7QN8 - chains A and E of the 8 polymer chains in the assembly; structure by electron microscopy, 3.10 A resolution.

# Chain A
Molecule: Gamma-aminobutyric acid receptor subunit beta-3
Source organism: Homo sapiens
Reference sequence: P28472 (GBRB3_HUMAN); residues -24 to 448 here correspond to UniProt positions 1-473 (UniProt number = residue number + 25)
Chain sequence (473 residues; each row starts with the number of its first residue; numbers below 1 keep their minus sign (Met-24 is residue -24)):
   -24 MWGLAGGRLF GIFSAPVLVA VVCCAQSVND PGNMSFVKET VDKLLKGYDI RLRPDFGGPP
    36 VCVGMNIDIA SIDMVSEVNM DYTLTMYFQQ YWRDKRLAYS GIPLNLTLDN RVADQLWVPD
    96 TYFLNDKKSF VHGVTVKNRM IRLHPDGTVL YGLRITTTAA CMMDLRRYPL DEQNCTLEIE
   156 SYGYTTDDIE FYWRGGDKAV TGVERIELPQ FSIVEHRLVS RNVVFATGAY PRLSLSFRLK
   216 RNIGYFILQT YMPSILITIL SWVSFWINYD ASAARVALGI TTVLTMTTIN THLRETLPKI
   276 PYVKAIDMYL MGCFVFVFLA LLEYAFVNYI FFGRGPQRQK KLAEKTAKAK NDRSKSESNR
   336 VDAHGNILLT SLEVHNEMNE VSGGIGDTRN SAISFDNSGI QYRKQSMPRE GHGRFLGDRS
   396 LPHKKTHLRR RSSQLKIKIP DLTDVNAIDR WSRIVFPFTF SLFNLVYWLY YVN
Unresolved in the structure: -24 to 6, 308-421, 448
Disulfide bonds: Cys136-Cys150
Covalent attachments: N-acetylglucosamine (NAG) linked to Asn80; glycan linked to Asn149
Ligand contacts: histamine (HSM): Asp43, Tyr62, Gln64
UniProt features mapped onto this chain:
  - binding site (benzamidine): Asp95 to Tyr97, Glu155 to Tyr157, Phe200
  - binding site (4-aminobutanoate): Tyr97, Glu155, Tyr157, Thr202
  - binding site (histamine): Tyr97, Ser156, Tyr157, Thr202
  - glycosylation (N-linked (GlcNAc...) asparagine): Asn8, Asn80, Asn149

# Chain E
Molecule: Gamma-aminobutyric acid receptor subunit delta
Source organism: Homo sapiens
Reference sequence: O14764 (GBRD_HUMAN); numbering as in UniProt (aligned over 1-452)
Chain sequence (472 residues; row label = number of the first residue in the row):
     1 MDAPARLLAP LLLLCAQQLR GTRAMNDIGD YVGSNLEISW LPNLDGLIAG YARNFRPGIG
    61 GPPVNVALAL EVASIDHISE ANMEYTMTVF LHQSWRDSRL SYNHTNETLG LDSRFVDKLW
   121 LPDTFIVNAK SAWFHDVTVE NKLIRLQPDG VILYSIRITS TVACDMDLAK YPMDEQECML
   181 DLESYGYSSE DIVYYWSESQ EHIHGLDKLQ LAQFTITSYR FTTELMNFKS AGQFPRLSLH
   241 FHLRRNRGVY IIQSYMPSVL LVAMSWVSFW ISQAAVPARV SLGITTVLTM TTLMVSARSS
   301 LPRASAIKAL DVYFWICYVF VFAALVEYAF AHFNADYRKK QKAKVKVSRP RAEMDVRNAI
   361 VLFSLSAAGV TQELAISRRQ RRVPGNLMGS YRSVGVETGE TKKEGAARSG GQGGIRARLR
   421 PIDADTIDIY ARAVFPAAFA AVNVIYWAAY AMGGSGGSGG SGKTETSQVA PA
Unresolved in the structure: 1-43, 337-423, 452-472
Differences from the reference sequence: expression tag (453-472)
Disulfide bonds: Cys164-Cys178
Covalent attachments: N-acetylglucosamine (NAG) linked to Asn103
UniProt features mapped onto this chain:
  - modified residue: Ser390 (Phosphoserine)
  - glycosylation (N-linked (GlcNAc...) asparagine): Asn103, Asn106
  - natural variant: Glu177 (E177A: In GEFSP5), Arg220 (R220C: In GEFSP5; uncertain significance; R220H: Reduced receptor current amplitudes), Val370 (V370I: Found in a patient with childhood onset epileptic encephalopathy; uncertain significance)
From the paper describing this entry:
  - specificity-determining residues: Glu71, His92 (proposed by the authors, not directly observed)

# How chain A and chain E interact
Residue-residue contacts (74):
  Ile25(A) - Asp112(E)
  Ile25(A) - Arg114(E)
  Arg26(A) - Leu44(E)
  Arg26(A) - Asp45(E)  salt bridge
  Arg26(A) - Leu111(E)
  Arg26(A) - Asp112(E)
  Arg26(A) - Phe115(E)
  Phe31(A) - Gly110(E)
  Asn54(A) - His77(E)
  Ala88(A) - Arg114(E)
  Asp89(A) - Arg114(E)  hydrogen bond (backbone-side chain)
  Pro94(A) - Thr138(E)
  Asp95(A) - Val139(E)
  Thr96(A) - Val137(E)
  Thr96(A) - Thr138(E)  hydrogen bond (backbone-backbone)
  Tyr97(A) - Val137(E)
  Tyr97(A) - Asn141(E)
  Tyr97(A) - Arg157(E)
  Phe98(A) - Val137(E)  hydrophobic
  Phe98(A) - Arg157(E)  hydrogen bond (backbone-side chain)
  Leu99(A) - Arg157(E)
  Asp101(A) - Arg157(E)  salt bridge
  Lys102(A) - His77(E)
  Lys102(A) - Trp133(E)
  Lys102(A) - His135(E)
  Lys103(A) - Trp133(E)
  Ser104(A) - Val137(E)
  Phe105(A) - Val137(E)
  Leu128(A) - Thr138(E)
  Ile130(A) - Val137(E)  hydrophobic
  Ile130(A) - Thr138(E)
  Tyr157(A) - Phe90(E)
  Tyr157(A) - Asn141(E)
  Tyr157(A) - Leu143(E)  hydrophobic
  Tyr157(A) - Ser155(E)
  Tyr157(A) - Ile156(E)  hydrogen bond (side chain-backbone)
  Tyr157(A) - Arg157(E)  hydrogen bond (side chain-backbone)
  Gly158(A) - Leu143(E)
  Gly158(A) - Arg145(E)  hydrogen bond (backbone-side chain)
  Ala201(A) - Ile203(E)  hydrophobic
  Tyr205(A) - Arg145(E)
  Ser247(A) - Ala275(E)
  Ser247(A) - Ala278(E)
  Ala248(A) - Ala278(E)
  Val251(A) - Ile271(E)  hydrophobic
  Val251(A) - Ala278(E)
  Ile255(A) - Leu282(E)  hydrophobic
  Ile255(A) - Thr285(E)
  Val258(A) - Met264(E)  hydrophobic
  Leu259(A) - Met264(E)  hydrophobic
  Leu259(A) - Thr289(E)
  Thr266(A) - Gln253(E)
  Arg269(A) - Val249(E)
  Arg269(A) - Gln253(E)
  Lys274(A) - Glu80(E)  salt bridge
  Lys274(A) - Ala212(E)
  Lys274(A) - Gln213(E)
  Lys274(A) - Tyr250(E)
  Ile275(A) - Val249(E)
  Pro276(A) - Ala212(E)
  Pro276(A) - Asn246(E)
  Pro276(A) - Gly248(E)
  Pro276(A) - Val249(E)  hydrogen bond (backbone-backbone)
  Tyr277(A) - Val249(E)
  Val278(A) - Val249(E)  hydrophobic
  Phe289(A) - Leu260(E)  hydrophobic
  Phe293(A) - Ala263(E)  hydrophobic
  Leu297(A) - Val267(E)  hydrophobic
  Ala300(A) - Val267(E)  hydrophobic
  Asn303(A) - Trp270(E)
  Asn303(A) - Ile271(E)
  Asn303(A) - Ser272(E)  hydrogen bond (side chain-backbone)
  Tyr304(A) - Trp270(E)
  Tyr304(A) - Arg432(E)
Also at the interface, not in a pair above, chain A (55 interface residues in all): Leu27, Met55, Phe63, Gln65, Leu91, Val93, Val106, Met137, Tyr159, Thr202, Met286, Leu296, Phe307
Also at the interface, not in a pair above, chain E (53 interface residues in all): Ile48, Asp76, His92, Leu109, Asp136, Lys142, Tyr171, Gln210, Leu261, Pro277, Ser281

# In short
The interface between chain A and chain E involves 55 residues on one side and 53 on the other; the contacts
include 8 hydrogen bonds and 3 salt bridges. Polar contacts include Arg26(A)-Asp45(E), Asp101(A)-Arg157(E) and
Lys274(A)-Glu80(E). Ligands of chain A: histamine. Covalently linked N-acetylglucosamine: at Asn80(A). The
paper reports specificity determinants Glu71(E) and His92(E).
Here chain A is Gamma-aminobutyric acid receptor subunit beta-3 and chain E is Gamma-aminobutyric acid
receptor subunit delta, both from Homo sapiens. Entry 7QN8 (Cryo-EM structure of human full-length beta3delta
GABA(A)R in complex with histamine and nanobody Nb25) was determined by electron microscopy (same publication
as 7QN5, 7QN6, 7QN7, 7QN9, 7QNA, 7QNB and 3 further entries).
